7U66 - chains A and E of the 12 polymer chains in the assembly; structure by electron microscopy, 3.10 A resolution.

== Chain A (and E) ==
Molecule: Deoxyguanosinetriphosphate triphosphohydrolase
Source organism: Escherichia coli str. K-12 substr. MG1655
Notes: EC 3.1.5.1; chain E of this document is another copy of the same molecule, construct and numbering; everything in this record applies to it too
UniProt: P15723 (DGTP_ECOLI); numbering as in UniProt (aligned over 1-505)
Chain sequence (505 residues; row label = number of the first residue in the row):
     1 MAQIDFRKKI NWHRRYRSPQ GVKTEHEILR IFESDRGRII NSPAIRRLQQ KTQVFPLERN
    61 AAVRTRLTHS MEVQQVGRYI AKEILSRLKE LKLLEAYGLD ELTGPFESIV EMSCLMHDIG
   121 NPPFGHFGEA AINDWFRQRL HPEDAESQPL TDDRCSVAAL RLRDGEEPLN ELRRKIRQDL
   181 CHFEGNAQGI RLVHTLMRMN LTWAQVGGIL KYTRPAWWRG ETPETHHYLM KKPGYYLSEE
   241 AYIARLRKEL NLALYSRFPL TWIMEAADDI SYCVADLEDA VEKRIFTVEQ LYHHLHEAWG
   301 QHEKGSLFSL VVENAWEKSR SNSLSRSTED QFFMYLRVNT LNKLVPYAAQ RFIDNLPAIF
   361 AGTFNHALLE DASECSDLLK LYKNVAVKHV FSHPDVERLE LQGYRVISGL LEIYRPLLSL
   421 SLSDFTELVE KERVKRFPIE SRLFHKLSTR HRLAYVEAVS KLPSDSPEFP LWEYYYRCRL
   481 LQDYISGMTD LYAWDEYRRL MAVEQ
Not modelled in the structure: 1-2, 57-61, 151-152, 164-165, 300-307, 318-326, 370-371, 505
Ion coordination: Mg2+ near D268 (its only coordinating residue here)
Residues lining bound ligands: 2'-deoxyguanosine-5'-triphosphate (DGT): Q53, N186, K211, Y212, K231, K232, D268, Y272, D276, F391, V396, E400
What the authors report for this chain:
  - conformationally variable residues (helix shift, side-chain flip): Y272, F391
  - catalytic residues: H126 (citing earlier work)
  - binding site for 2'-deoxyguanosine-5'-triphosphate: Y272

== Chain A / chain E interface ==
Pairs across the interface (15; chain A residue first):
  F127(A) - P438(E)  hydrophobic
  F127(A) - R442(E)
  E397(A) - R442(E)
  R398(A) - E496(E)  salt bridge
  R398(A) - R499(E)
  E400(A) - R442(E)  salt bridge
  L401(A) - I439(E)  hydrophobic
  Q402(A) - R499(E)  hydrogen bond (side chain-backbone)
  Q402(A) - E504(E)
  R405(A) - L500(E)
  R405(A) - M501(E)  hydrogen bond
  V406(A) - A502(E)  hydrophobic
  W494(A) - A502(E)
  R498(A) - V503(E)  hydrogen bond (side chain-backbone)
  V503(A) - V503(E)  hydrophobic
Also at the interface, not in a pair above, chain A (13 interface residues in all): Y404, Y497
Also at the interface, not in a pair above, chain E (13 interface residues in all): I413, L443, H445

== In short ==
The chain A/chain E interface involves 13 residues from each chain, with 3 hydrogen bonds and 2 salt bridges.
Polar pairs include R398(A)-E496(E), E400(A)-R442(E) and Q402(A)-R499(E). Chain A binds
2'-deoxyguanosine-5'-triphosphate. The paper reports the catalytic residue H126(A); a binding site for
2'-deoxyguanosine-5'-triphosphate at Y272(A).
Chain A and chain E are both Deoxyguanosinetriphosphate triphosphohydrolase (Escherichia coli str. K-12
substr. MG1655); the structure, Structure of E. coli dGTPase bound to T7 bacteriophage protein Gp1.2 and dGTP,
was determined by electron microscopy (same publication as 7U65 and 7U67).
